Entry 1W15 (X-ray diffraction, 1.93 A resolution); this record covers chain A.

[Chain A]
Name: Synaptotagmin IV
Source organism: Rattus norvegicus
Notes: fragment: c2b domain, residues 288-425
UniProtKB: P50232 (SYT4_RAT); numbering as in UniProt (aligned over 288-425)
Amino-acid sequence (153 residues; each row starts with the number of its first residue):
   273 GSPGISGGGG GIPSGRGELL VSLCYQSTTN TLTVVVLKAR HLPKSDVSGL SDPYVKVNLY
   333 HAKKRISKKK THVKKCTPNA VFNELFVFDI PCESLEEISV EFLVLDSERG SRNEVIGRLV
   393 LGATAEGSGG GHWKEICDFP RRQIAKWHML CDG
Unresolved in the structure: 273-287, 316-321
Ion coordination: Ca2+ site 1: Asp324, Asp378, Ser379, Glu380; Ca2+ site 2: Glu365, Asp410; Na+: Glu380, Ser383, Asn385; Ca2+ site 3: Glu386, Asp424, Gly425

[Overview]
Asp324, Asp378, Ser379 and Glu380 coordinate Ca2+ site 1. The Ca2+ site 2 is built by Glu365 and Asp410.
Chain A is Synaptotagmin IV (Rattus norvegicus); the structure, rat synaptotagmin 4 C2B domain in the presence
of calcium, was determined by X-ray diffraction, deposited together with 1W16.
